4BZJ - chains A and B of the 4 polymer chains in the assembly; structure by electron microscopy, 40.00 A resolution (very low resolution: no residue pairs are listed; an interface is given only as per-side residue counts).

Chain A:
Molecule: Protein transport protein SEC31
Source organism: Saccharomyces cerevisiae
Reference sequence: P38968 (SEC31_YEAST); numbering as in UniProt (aligned over 1-1273)
Chain sequence (1273 residues; numbered 1 to 1273; the number before each row is that of its first residue):
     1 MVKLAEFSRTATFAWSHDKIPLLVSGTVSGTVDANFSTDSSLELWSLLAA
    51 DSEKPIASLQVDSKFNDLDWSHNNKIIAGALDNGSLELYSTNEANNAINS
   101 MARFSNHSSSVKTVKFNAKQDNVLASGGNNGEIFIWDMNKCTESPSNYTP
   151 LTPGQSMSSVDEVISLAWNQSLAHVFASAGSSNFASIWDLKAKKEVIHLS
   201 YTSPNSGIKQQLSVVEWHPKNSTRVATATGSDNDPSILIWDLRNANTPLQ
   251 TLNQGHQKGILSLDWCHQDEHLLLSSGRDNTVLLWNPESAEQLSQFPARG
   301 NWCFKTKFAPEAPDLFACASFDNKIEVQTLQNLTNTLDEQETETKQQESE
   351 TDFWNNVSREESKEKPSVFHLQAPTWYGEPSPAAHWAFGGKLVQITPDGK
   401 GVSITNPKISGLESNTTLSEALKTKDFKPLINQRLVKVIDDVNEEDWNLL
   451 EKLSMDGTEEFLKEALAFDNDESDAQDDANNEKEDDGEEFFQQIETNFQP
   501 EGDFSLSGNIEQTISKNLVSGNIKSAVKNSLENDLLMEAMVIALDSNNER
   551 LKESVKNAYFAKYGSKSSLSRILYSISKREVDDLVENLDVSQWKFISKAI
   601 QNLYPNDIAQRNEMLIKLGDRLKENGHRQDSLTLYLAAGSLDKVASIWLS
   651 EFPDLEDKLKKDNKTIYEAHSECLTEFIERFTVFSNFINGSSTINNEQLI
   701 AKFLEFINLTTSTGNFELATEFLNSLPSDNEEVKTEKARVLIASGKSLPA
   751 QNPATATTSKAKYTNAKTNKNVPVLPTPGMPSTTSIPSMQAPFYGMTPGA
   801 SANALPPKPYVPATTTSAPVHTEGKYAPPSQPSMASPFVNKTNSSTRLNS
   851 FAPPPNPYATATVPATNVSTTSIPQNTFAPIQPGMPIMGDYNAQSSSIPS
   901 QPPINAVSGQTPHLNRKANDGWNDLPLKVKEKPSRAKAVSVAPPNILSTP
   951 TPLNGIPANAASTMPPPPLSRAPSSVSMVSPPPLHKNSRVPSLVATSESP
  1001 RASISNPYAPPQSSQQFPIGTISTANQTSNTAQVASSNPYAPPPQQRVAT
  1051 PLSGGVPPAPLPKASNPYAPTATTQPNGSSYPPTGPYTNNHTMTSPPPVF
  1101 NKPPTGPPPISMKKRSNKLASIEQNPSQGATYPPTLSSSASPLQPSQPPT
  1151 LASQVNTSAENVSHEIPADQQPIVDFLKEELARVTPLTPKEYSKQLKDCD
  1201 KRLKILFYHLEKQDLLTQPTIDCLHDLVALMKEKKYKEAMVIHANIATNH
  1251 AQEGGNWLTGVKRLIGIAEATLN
Disordered / not traced: 1-4, 340-361, 470-494, 691-693, 746-1273
Sequence notes: conflict S367 (Thr in P38968)
UniProt features mapped onto this chain:
  - modified residue: S349 (Phosphoserine), S836 (Phosphoserine), S974 (Phosphoserine), S977 (Phosphoserine), S980 (Phosphoserine), S988 (Phosphoserine), S992 (Phosphoserine), S999 (Phosphoserine), T1050 (Phosphothreonine), S1053 (Phosphoserine)

Chain B:
Molecule: Protein transport protein SEC13
Source organism: Saccharomyces cerevisiae
Reference sequence: Q04491 (SEC13_YEAST); numbering as in UniProt (aligned over 2-292)
Chain sequence (291 residues; each row starts with the number of its first residue):
     2 VVIANAHNELIHDAVLDYYGKRLATCSSDKTIKIFEVEGETHKLIDTLTG
    52 HEGPVWRVDWAHPKFGTILASCSYDGKVLIWKEENGRWSQIAVHAVHSAS
   102 VNSVQWAPHEYGPLLLVASSDGKVSVVEFKENGTTSPIIIDAHAIGVNSA
   152 SWAPATIEEDGEHNGTKESRKFVTGGADNLVKIWKYNSDAQTYVLESTLE
   202 GHSDWVRDVAWSPTVLLRSYLASVSQDRTCIIWTQDNEQGPWKKTLLKEE
   252 KFPDVLWRASWSLSGNVLALSGGDNKVTLWKENLEGKWEPA
Disordered / not traced: 158-169
UniProt features mapped onto this chain:
  - mutagenesis: G176 (G176R: Leads to mislocalization of NPCs and overproliferation of the nuclear and ER membranes at 34 degrees Celsius), S224 (S224K: Growth inhibited above 30 degrees Celsius), W262 (W262R: Growth inhibited above 30 degrees Celsius), G266 (G266D: Growth inhibited above 34 degrees Celsius)

Chain A / chain B interface:
At this resolution (40 A) residue pairs are not listed: 63 residues of chain A and 69 of chain B lie at the interface.

Overview:
63 residues of chain A face 69 of chain B across their interface. From UniProt: 4 mutagenesis sites on chain
B.
Here chain A is Protein transport protein SEC31 and chain B is Protein transport protein SEC13, both from
Saccharomyces cerevisiae. Entry 4BZJ (The structure of the COPII coat assembled on membranes) was determined
by electron microscopy (same publication as 4BZK).
